Entry 5WUD (X-ray diffraction, 1.90 A resolution); this record covers chain A.

== Chain A ==
Protein: Uncharacterized protein
Source organism: Sulfolobus acidocaldarius
UniProt: A0A0U3H1E6 (A0A0U3H1E6_9CREN); residue numbers follow UniProt; this construct covers 1-207
Chain sequence (237 residues; numbered 1 to 237; the number before each row is that of its first residue):
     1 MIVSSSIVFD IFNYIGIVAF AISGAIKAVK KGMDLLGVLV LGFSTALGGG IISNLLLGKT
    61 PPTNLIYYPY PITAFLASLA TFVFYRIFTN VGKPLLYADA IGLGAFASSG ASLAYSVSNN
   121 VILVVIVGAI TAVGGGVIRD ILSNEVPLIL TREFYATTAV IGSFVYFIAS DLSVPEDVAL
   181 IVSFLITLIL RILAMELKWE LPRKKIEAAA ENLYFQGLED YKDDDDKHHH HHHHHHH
Not modelled in the structure: 1-5, 202-237
Sequence notes: expression tag (208-237)
Bound ions: Mg2+ near N144 (its only coordinating residue here)
What the authors report for this chain:
  - Mg2+ coordination: N144
  - conformationally variable residues (side-chain flip): N144

== Summary ==
From the paper: Mg2+ coordination by N144; conformational variability at N144.
Chain A is Uncharacterized protein (Sulfolobus acidocaldarius); the structure, Structural basis for
conductance through TRIC cation channels, was determined by X-ray diffraction, deposited together with 5WUF,
5WUC and 5WUE.
